Entry 7PER (electron microscopy, 35.00 A resolution (very low resolution: no residue pairs are listed; an interface is given only as per-side residue counts)); this record covers chains R and P of the 24 polymer chains in the assembly.

== Chain R ==
Name: Nucleoporin p54
Source organism: Homo sapiens
Reference sequence: Q7Z3B4 (NUP54_HUMAN); residues 1-507 here = UniProt positions 1-507
Sequence (507 residues; numbered 1 to 507; the number before each row is that of its first residue):
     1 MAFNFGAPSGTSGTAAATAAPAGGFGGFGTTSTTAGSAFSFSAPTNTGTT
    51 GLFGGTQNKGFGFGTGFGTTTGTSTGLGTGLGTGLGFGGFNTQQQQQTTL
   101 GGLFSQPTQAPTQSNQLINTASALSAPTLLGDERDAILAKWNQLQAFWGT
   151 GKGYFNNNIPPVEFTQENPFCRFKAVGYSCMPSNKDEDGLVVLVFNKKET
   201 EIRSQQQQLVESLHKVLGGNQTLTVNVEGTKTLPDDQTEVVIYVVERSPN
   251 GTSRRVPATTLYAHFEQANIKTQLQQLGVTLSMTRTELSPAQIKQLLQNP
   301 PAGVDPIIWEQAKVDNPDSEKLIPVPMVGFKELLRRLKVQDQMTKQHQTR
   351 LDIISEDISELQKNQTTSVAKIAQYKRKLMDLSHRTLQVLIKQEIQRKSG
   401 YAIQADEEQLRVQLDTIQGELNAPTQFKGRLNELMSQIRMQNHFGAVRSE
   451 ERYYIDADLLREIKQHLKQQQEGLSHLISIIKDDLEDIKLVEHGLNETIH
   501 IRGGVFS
Disordered / not traced: 1-127, 160-187, 287-289, 494-507

== Chain P ==
Name: Nuclear pore complex protein Nup205
Source organism: Homo sapiens
Reference sequence: Q92621 (NU205_HUMAN); residues 1-2012 here = UniProt positions 1-2012
Sequence (2012 residues; row label = number of the first residue in the row):
     1 MATPLAVNSAASLWGPYKDIWHKVGNALWRRQPEAVHLLDKILKKHKPDF
    51 ISLFKNPPKNVQQHEKVQKASTEGVAIQGQQGTRLLPEQLIKEAFILSDL
   101 FDIGELAAVELLLAGEHQQPHFPGLTRGLVAVLLYWDGKRCIANSLKALI
   151 QSRRGKTWTLELSPELASMTTRFTDELMEQGLTYKVLTLVSQIDVNNEFE
   201 KLQRERGLGSEKHRKEVSDLIKECRQSLAESLFAWACQSPLGKEDTLLLI
   251 GHLERVTVEANGSLDAVNLALLMALLYCFDISFIEQSTEERDDMIHQLPL
   301 LTEKQYIATIHSRLQDSQLWKLPGLQATVRLAWALALRGISQLPDVTALA
   351 EFTEADEAMAELAIADNVFLFLMESVVVSEYFYQEEFYIRRVHNLITDFL
   401 ALMPMKVKQLRNRADEDARMIHMSMQMGNEPPISLRRDLEHLMLLIGELY
   451 KKNPFHLELALEYWCPTEPLQTPTIMGSYLGVAHQRPPQRQVVLSKFVRQ
   501 MGDLLPPTIYIPYLKMLQGLANGPQCAHYCFSLLKVNGSSHVENIQGAGG
   551 SPVSWEHFFHSLMLYHEHLRKDLPSADSVQYRHLPSRGITQKEQDGLIAF
   601 LQLTSTIITWSENARLALCEHPQWTPVVVILGLLQCSIPPVLKAELLKTL
   651 AAFGKSPEIAASLWQSLEYTQILQTVRIPSQRQAIGIEVELNEIESRCEE
   701 YPLTRAFCQLISTLVESSFPSNLGAGLRPPGFDPYLQFLRDSVFLRFRTR
   751 AYRRAAEKWEVAEVVLEVFYKLLRDYEPQLEDFVDQFVELQGEEIIAYKP
   801 PGFSLMYHLLNESPMLELALSLLEEGVKQLDTYAPFPGKKHLEKAVQHCL
   851 ALLNLTLQKENLFMDLLRESQLALIVCPLEQLLQGINPRTKKADNVVNIA
   901 RYLYHGNTNPELAFESAKILCCISCNSNIQIKLVGDFTHDQSISQKLMAG
   951 FVECLDCEDAEEFVRLEEGSELEKKLVAIRHETRIHILNLLITSLECNPP
  1001 NLALYLLGFELKKPVSTTNLQDPGVLGCPRTCLHAILNILEKGTEGRTGP
  1051 VAVRESPQLAELCYQVIYQLCACSDTSGPTMRYLRTSQDFLFSQLQYLPF
  1101 SNKEYEISMLNQMSWLMKTASIELRVTSLNRQRSHTQRLLHLLLDDMPVK
  1151 PYSDGEGGIEDENRSVSGFLHFDTATKVRRKILNILDSIDFSQEIPEPLQ
  1201 LDFFDRAQIEQVIANCEHKNLRGQTVCNVKLLHRVLVAEVNALQGMAAIG
  1251 QRPLLMEEISTVLQYVVGRNKLLQCLHAKRHALESWRQLVEIILTACPQD
  1301 LIQAEDRQLIIRDILQDVHDKILDDEAAQELMPVVAGAVFTLTAHLSQAV
  1351 LTEQKETSVLGPAEAHYAFMLDSCFTSPPPEENPLVGFASIGDSSLYIIL
  1401 KKLLDFILKTGGGFQRVRTHLYGSLLYYLQIAQRPDEPDTLEAAKKTMWE
  1451 RLTAPEDVFSKLQRENIAIIESYGAALMEVVCRDACDGHEIGRMLALALL
  1501 DRIVSVDKQQQWLLYLSNSGYLKVLVDSLVEDDRTLQSLLTPQPPLLKAL
  1551 YTYESKMAFLTRVAKIQQGALELLRSGVIVRLAQCQVYDMRPETDPQSMF
  1601 GMRDPPMFIPTPVDRYRQILLPALQLCQVILTSSMAQHLQAAGQVLQFLI
  1651 SHSDTIQAILRCQDVSAGSLQELALLTGIISKAALPGILSELDVDVNEGS
  1701 LMELQGHIGRFQRQCLGLLSRFGGSDRLRQFKFQDDNVEGDKVSKKDEIE
  1751 LAMQQICANVMEYCQSLMLQSSPTFQHAVCLFTPSLSETVNRDGPRQDTQ
  1801 APVVPYWRLPGLGIIIYLLKQSANDFFSYYDSHRQSVSKLQNVEQLPPDE
  1851 IKELCQSVMPAGVDKISTAQKYVLARRRLVKVINNRAKLLSLCSFIIETC
  1901 LFILWRHLEYYLLHCMPTDSQDSLFASRTLFKSRRLQDSFASETNLDFRS
  1951 GLAIVSQHDLDQLQADAINAFGESLQKKLLDIEGLYSKVRSRYSFIQALV
  2001 RRIRGLLRISRN
Disordered / not traced: 1-8, 26-37, 76-81, 120-128, 155-163, 175-180, 257-262, 287-303, 380-383, 421-426, 455-457, 468-492, 538-552, 574-590, 621-624, 640-641, 671, 681-685, 745, 752-753, 784-791, 813, 828-838, 873-875, 889-891, 907-908, 925-1391, 1596-1606, 1693-2012
Curated features (UniProtKB/Swiss-Prot):
  - modified residue: Ala2 (N-acetylalanine), Thr3 (Phosphothreonine), Ser575 (Phosphoserine), Ser1165 (Phosphoserine), Ser1167 (Phosphoserine), Ser1939 (Phosphoserine), Ser1942 (Phosphoserine)

== Chain R / chain P interface ==
At this resolution (35 A) residue pairs are not listed: 23 residues of chain R and 19 of chain P lie at the interface.

== In short ==
23 residues of chain R face 19 of chain P across their interface.
Chain R is Nucleoporin p54 and chain P is Nuclear pore complex protein Nup205, both from Homo sapiens; the
structure, Model of the inner ring of the human nuclear pore complex, was determined by electron microscopy
together with 7PEQ from the same study.
